Entry 6LTP (X-ray diffraction, 3.40 A resolution); this record covers chains H and G of the 4 polymer chains in the assembly.

# Chain H
Molecule: crRNA (56-mer RNA)
Sequence (56 nucleotides; numbered -1 to 53 plus 1 insertion-coded residue; the number before each row is that of its first residue; numbers below 1 keep their minus sign (G-1 is residue -1)):
    -1 GGAGAAAUCC GUCUUUCAUU GACGGAACAG AGCAA
   33A G
    34 CAGGGUGACA UUAUUUAAUC
Not modelled in the structure: -1 to 0, 28-33, 33A, 40-42, 52-53

# Chain G
Protein: Cas12i2
Sequence (1055 residues; each row starts with the number of its first residue; numbering starts at 0):
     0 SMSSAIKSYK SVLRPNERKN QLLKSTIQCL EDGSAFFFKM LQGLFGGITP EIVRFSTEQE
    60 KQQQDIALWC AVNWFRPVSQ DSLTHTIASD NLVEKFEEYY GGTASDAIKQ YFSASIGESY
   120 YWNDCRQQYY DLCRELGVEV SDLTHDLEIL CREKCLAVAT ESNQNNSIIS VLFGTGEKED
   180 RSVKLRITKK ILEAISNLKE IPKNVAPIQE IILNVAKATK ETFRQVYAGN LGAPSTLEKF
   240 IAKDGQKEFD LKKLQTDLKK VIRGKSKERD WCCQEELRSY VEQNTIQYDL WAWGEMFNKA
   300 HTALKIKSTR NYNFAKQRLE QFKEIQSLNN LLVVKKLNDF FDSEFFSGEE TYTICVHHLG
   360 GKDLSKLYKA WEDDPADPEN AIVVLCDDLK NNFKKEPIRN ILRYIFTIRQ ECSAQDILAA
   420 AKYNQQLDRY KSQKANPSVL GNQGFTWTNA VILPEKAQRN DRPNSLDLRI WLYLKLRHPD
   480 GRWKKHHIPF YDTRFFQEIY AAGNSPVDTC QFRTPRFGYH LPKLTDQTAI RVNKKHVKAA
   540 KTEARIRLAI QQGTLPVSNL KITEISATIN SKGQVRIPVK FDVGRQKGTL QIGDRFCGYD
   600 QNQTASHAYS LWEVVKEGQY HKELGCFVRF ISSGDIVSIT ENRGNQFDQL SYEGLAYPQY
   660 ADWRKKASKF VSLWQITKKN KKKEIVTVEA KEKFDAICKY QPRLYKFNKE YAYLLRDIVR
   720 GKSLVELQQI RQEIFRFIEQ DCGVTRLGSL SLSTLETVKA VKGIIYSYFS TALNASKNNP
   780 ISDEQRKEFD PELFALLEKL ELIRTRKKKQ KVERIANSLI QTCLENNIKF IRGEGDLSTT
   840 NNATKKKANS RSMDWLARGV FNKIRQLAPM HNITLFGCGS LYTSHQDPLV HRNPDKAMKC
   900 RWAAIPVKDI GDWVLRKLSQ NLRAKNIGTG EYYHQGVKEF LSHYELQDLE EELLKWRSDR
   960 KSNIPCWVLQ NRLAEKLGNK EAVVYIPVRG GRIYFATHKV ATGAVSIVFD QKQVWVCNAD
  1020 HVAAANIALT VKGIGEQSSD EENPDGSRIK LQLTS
Not modelled in the structure: 175-266, 678-683, 839-850, 1033-1054
From the paper describing this entry:
  - mutagenesis - K304A, S883A, H884A, R900A: abolished catalytic activity
  - mutagenesis - N601A: decreased catalytic activity
  - mutagenesis - K18A, H486A: abolished catalytic activity (pre-crRNA processing)
  - mutagenesis - H485A: decreased catalytic activity (pre-crRNA processing)
  - catalytic residues: Lys18, His486

# Chain H / chain G interface
Pairs across the interface - 148 pairs, chain H then chain G:
  A1(H) - Ile451(G)  base contact
  A1(H) - Lys455(G)  base contact
  A1(H) - Gln457(G)  base contact
  A1(H) - Trp470(G)  base contact
  A1(H) - His486(G)  stacking on the base
  G2(H) - Arg13(G)  hydrogen bond to the base
  G2(H) - Pro14(G)  base contact
  G2(H) - Asn15(G)  hydrogen bond to the base
  G2(H) - Lys18(G)  hydrogen bond to the base
  G2(H) - Arg468(G)  hydrogen bond to the sugar
  G2(H) - His486(G)  base contact
  G2(H) - Pro488(G)  base contact
  A3(H) - Asn459(G)  hydrogen bond to the base
  A3(H) - Arg461(G)  hydrogen bond to the sugar
  A3(H) - Ser464(G)  hydrogen bond to the base
  A3(H) - Leu465(G)  hydrogen bond to the base
  A3(H) - Asp466(G)  base contact
  A3(H) - Arg468(G)  salt bridge to the phosphate
  A4(H) - Ser464(G)  hydrogen bond to the base
  A4(H) - Leu465(G)  hydrogen bond to the base
  A4(H) - Asp466(G)  base contact
  A4(H) - Leu467(G)  hydrogen bond to the base
  A4(H) - Arg468(G)  base contact
  A4(H) - Tyr490(G)  hydrogen bond to the sugar
  A5(H) - Arg13(G)  phosphate contact
  A5(H) - Leu467(G)  base contact
  A5(H) - Tyr490(G)  sugar contact
  A5(H) - Val531(G)  base contact
  A5(H) - His535(G)  stacking on the base
  A5(H) - Ala538(G)  base contact
  A5(H) - Ala539(G)  base contact
  U6(H) - Arg13(G)  salt bridge to the phosphate
  U6(H) - Lys534(G)  base contact
  U6(H) - His535(G)  salt bridge to the phosphate
  U6(H) - Val536(G)  base contact
  U6(H) - Lys537(G)  hydrogen bond to the base
  U6(H) - Ala538(G)  hydrogen bond to the base
  C7(H) - Lys9(G)  hydrogen bond to the sugar
  C7(H) - Ser10(G)  sugar contact
  C7(H) - Tyr490(G)  sugar contact
  C7(H) - Asp491(G)  base contact
  C7(H) - Thr492(G)  hydrogen bond to the phosphate
  C7(H) - Arg493(G)  base contact
  G9(H) - Lys537(G)  base contact
  G9(H) - Arg805(G)  salt bridge to the phosphate
  G9(H) - Gln809(G)  hydrogen bond to the sugar
  G9(H) - Arg813(G)  base contact
  U10(H) - Lys537(G)  hydrogen bond to the base
  U10(H) - Gln648(G)  hydrogen bond to the sugar
  U10(H) - Leu749(G)  sugar contact
  U10(H) - Arg805(G)  salt bridge to the phosphate
  U10(H) - Lys806(G)  phosphate contact
  U10(H) - Gln809(G)  hydrogen bond to the sugar
  U10(H) - Arg813(G)  hydrogen bond to the base
  C11(H) - Thr639(G)  base contact
  C11(H) - Phe646(G)  sugar contact
  C11(H) - Gln648(G)  hydrogen bond to the sugar
  C11(H) - Gly747(G)  phosphate contact
  C11(H) - Ser748(G)  phosphate contact
  C11(H) - Lys806(G)  salt bridge to the phosphate
  U12(H) - Asn641(G)  hydrogen bond to the base
  U12(H) - Phe646(G)  sugar contact
  U12(H) - Tyr651(G)  phosphate contact
  U12(H) - Tyr704(G)  hydrogen bond to the phosphate
  U12(H) - Leu746(G)  sugar contact
  U12(H) - Gly747(G)  hydrogen bond to the phosphate
  U12(H) - Ser748(G)  hydrogen bond to the phosphate
  U13(H) - Tyr651(G)  hydrogen bond to the phosphate
  U13(H) - Leu654(G)  base contact
  U13(H) - Gln658(G)  base contact
  U13(H) - Tyr659(G)  base contact
  U13(H) - Asp661(G)  base contact
  U13(H) - Trp662(G)  hydrogen bond to the base
  U13(H) - Asp740(G)  base contact
  U13(H) - Cys741(G)  sugar contact
  U13(H) - Leu746(G)  sugar contact
  U14(H) - Asn641(G)  hydrogen bond to the sugar
  U14(H) - Arg642(G)  hydrogen bond to the sugar
  U14(H) - Asn644(G)  base contact
  U14(H) - Phe646(G)  base contact
  U14(H) - Arg745(G)  salt bridge to the phosphate
  U14(H) - Leu746(G)  phosphate contact
  C15(H) - Arg745(G)  hydrogen bond to the base
  C15(H) - Leu746(G)  base contact
  A16(H) - Lys533(G)  salt bridge to the phosphate
  U17(H) - Ile529(G)  hydrogen bond to the sugar
  U17(H) - Arg530(G)  hydrogen bond to the sugar
  U17(H) - Val531(G)  hydrogen bond to the base
  U17(H) - Lys533(G)  base contact
  U17(H) - Val536(G)  sugar contact
  U18(H) - Leu523(G)  sugar contact
  U18(H) - Thr524(G)  sugar contact
  U18(H) - Asp525(G)  base contact
  U18(H) - Ala528(G)  hydrogen bond to the phosphate
  U18(H) - Ile529(G)  hydrogen bond to the phosphate
  U18(H) - Arg530(G)  salt bridge to the phosphate
  U18(H) - Lys540(G)  hydrogen bond to the phosphate
  G19(H) - Lys540(G)  salt bridge to the phosphate
  G19(H) - Glu640(G)  hydrogen bond to the base
  G19(H) - Asn641(G)  base contact
  A20(H) - Lys522(G)  phosphate contact
  A20(H) - Thr639(G)  base contact
  A20(H) - Glu640(G)  hydrogen bond to the sugar
  C21(H) - Lys522(G)  salt bridge to the phosphate
  C21(H) - Thr639(G)  sugar contact
  C21(H) - Arg813(G)  hydrogen bond to the base
  G22(H) - Pro514(G)  phosphate contact
  G22(H) - Gln809(G)  sugar contact
  G22(H) - Glu812(G)  sugar contact
  G22(H) - Arg813(G)  hydrogen bond to the sugar
  G22(H) - Asn816(G)  hydrogen bond to the phosphate
  G22(H) - Gln820(G)  phosphate contact
  G23(H) - Arg493(G)  hydrogen bond to the base
  G23(H) - Arg515(G)  salt bridge to the phosphate
  G23(H) - Glu812(G)  hydrogen bond to the sugar
  G23(H) - Asn816(G)  hydrogen bond to the phosphate
  G23(H) - Lys862(G)  hydrogen bond to the sugar
  G23(H) - Leu866(G)  phosphate contact
  A24(H) - Ile5(G)  base contact
  A24(H) - Lys6(G)  salt bridge to the phosphate
  A24(H) - Ser7(G)  hydrogen bond to the sugar
  A24(H) - Arg493(G)  salt bridge to the phosphate
  A24(H) - Arg515(G)  salt bridge to the phosphate
  A24(H) - Gln865(G)  sugar contact
  A24(H) - Leu866(G)  phosphate contact
  A24(H) - Met869(G)  phosphate contact
  A25(H) - Ser7(G)  hydrogen bond to the sugar
  A25(H) - Arg575(G)  sugar contact
  A25(H) - Lys862(G)  salt bridge to the phosphate
  A25(H) - Gln865(G)  hydrogen bond to the phosphate
  C26(H) - Lys9(G)  salt bridge to the phosphate
  C34(H) - Ile397(G)  sugar contact
  C34(H) - Asn399(G)  phosphate contact
  A35(H) - Ser346(G)  base contact
  A35(H) - Ile397(G)  phosphate contact
  A35(H) - Asn399(G)  hydrogen bond to the phosphate
  A35(H) - Arg719(G)  base contact
  G36(H) - Lys692(G)  hydrogen bond to the sugar
  G36(H) - Arg715(G)  hydrogen bond to the base
  G36(H) - Asp716(G)  hydrogen bond to the sugar
  G36(H) - Arg719(G)  hydrogen bond to the base
  G37(H) - Lys692(G)  salt bridge to the phosphate
  G37(H) - Glu709(G)  sugar contact
  G37(H) - Tyr712(G)  stacking on the base
  G38(H) - Glu395(G)  hydrogen bond to the base
  U39(H) - Trp912(G)  phosphate contact
  A43(H) - Pro657(G)  base contact
  A43(H) - Gln658(G)  base contact
Interface residues without a listed pair, chain H (33 interface residues in all): C8
Interface residues without a listed pair, chain G (102 interface residues in all): Gly347, Tyr351, Asp460, Ile487, Thr513, Thr527, Asn532, Ala655, Ala660, Arg702, Lys808, Arg915, Lys916

# In short
33 residues of chain H and 102 residues of chain G are in contact; the contacts include 55 hydrogen bonds, 18
salt bridges and 3 aromatic stacking contacts. Polar contacts include G2(H)-Arg13(G), G2(H)-Asn15(G) and
G2(H)-Lys18(G). The paper reports catalytic residues Lys18(G) and His486(G); K304A, S883A and H884A of chain
G, among others, abolish catalytic activity; 8 substitutions were tested in all.
Here chain H is crRNA (56-mer RNA) and chain G is Cas12i2. Entry 6LTP (Crystal structure of Cas12i2 binary
complex) was determined by X-ray diffraction, deposited together with 6LTU and 6LU0.
